Entry 7W79 (X-ray diffraction, 3.10 A resolution); this record covers chains A and B.

Chain A:
Name: Putative ABC transport system, ATP-binding protein
Organism: Corynebacterium diphtheriae NCTC 13129
UniProtKB: Q6NEF2 (Q6NEF2_CORDI); numbering as in UniProt (aligned over 1-221)
Sequence (221 residues; numbered 1 to 221; the number before each row is that of its first residue):
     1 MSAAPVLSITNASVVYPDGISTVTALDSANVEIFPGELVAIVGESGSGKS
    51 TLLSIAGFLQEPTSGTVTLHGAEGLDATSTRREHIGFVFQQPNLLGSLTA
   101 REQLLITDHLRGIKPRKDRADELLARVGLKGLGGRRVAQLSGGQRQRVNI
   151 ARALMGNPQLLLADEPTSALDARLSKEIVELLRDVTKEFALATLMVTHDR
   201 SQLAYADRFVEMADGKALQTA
Disordered / not traced: 1-2, 219-221
Metal / ion sites: Mn2+ site 1 near E32 (its only coordinating residue here); Mn2+ site 2: S50, Q90 (together with ATP); Mn2+ site 3: E165, A169
Residues lining bound ligands: ATP (adenosine-5'-triphosphate): Y16, V23, A25, E44, S45, G46, S47, G48, K49, S50, T51, Q90, R135, A138, Q139, S141, G142, G143, Q144, E165, A169, H198
Reported in the primary citation:
  - mutagenesis - K49A (3 h), G143A (3 h), E165Q (3 h): decreased growth in response to heme
  - mutagenesis - K49A, G143A, E165Q: abolished catalytic activity
  - mutagenesis - K49A: decreased binding to ATP

Chain B:
Name: Putative ABC transport system integral membrane protein
Organism: Corynebacterium diphtheriae NCTC 13129
UniProtKB: Q6NEF1 (Q6NEF1_CORDI); residue numbers follow UniProt; this construct covers 1-344
Sequence (344 residues; each row starts with the number of its first residue):
     1 MFLGIRDIRAAAGRFALIASVVGLITLLIVMLTGLTQGLGKQNTSAIEAL
    51 APHSVVFTTAGGSSPEFTSSEISEQQAERWKDSTPLGVSQTRIESDQNAN
   101 TTAVMGLPEGTPLPDSVGGFIEQGALLPAELADFLHVRAGDHITLGGATV
   151 TVAGTVKTENYSHTPVVWVDTATWQLVSHTKAVGTVLLLNQEPTIQPQDN
   201 EVVTDLKGAFQAMPAYKSERSSLLSMQAFLYIISALVTVAFLTVWTLQRT
   251 RDIAVLAALGASKRYLLIDALGQAAIILAAGVALGAGIGALLGWLIAGSV
   301 PFSLGWVSVLGPALGIWLLGLIGATIAVRNVTKVDPQIALGATA
Reported in the primary citation:
  - mutagenesis - E219A, E219Q: decreased catalytic activity on heme
  - mutagenesis - E219A, E219Q: decreased binding to heme

Interface between chain A and chain B:
Pairs across the interface (46; chain A residue first):
  Y16(A) with Q337(B)
  S54(A) with Q337(B)
  L59(A) with A258(B), hydrophobic; D335(B); P336(B); Q337(B), hydrogen bond (backbone-backbone)
  Q60(A) with Q337(B)
  E61(A) with D335(B)
  T78(A) with G260(B); A261(B)
  R81(A) with A257(B), hydrogen bond (side chain-backbone); A258(B), hydrogen bond (side chain-backbone); L259(B); P336(B)
  R82(A) with L259(B); G260(B), hydrogen bond (side chain-backbone)
  F87(A) with A258(B)
  F89(A) with A258(B), hydrophobic; L259(B), hydrophobic
  Q91(A) with T343(B)
  N93(A) with R251(B); V255(B)
  L94(A) with R251(B), hydrogen bond (backbone-side chain)
  L95(A) with L3(B), hydrophobic; D252(B); V255(B), hydrophobic; L256(B), hydrophobic
  S97(A) with L3(B); D7(B), hydrogen bond; R9(B), hydrogen bond (backbone-side chain); A10(B)
  L98(A) with L3(B), hydrophobic; R6(B)
  E102(A) with R6(B), salt bridge; R9(B), salt bridge
  L105(A) with F2(B), hydrophobic
  I106(A) with F2(B), hydrophobic; L3(B), hydrophobic; L256(B), hydrophobic
  H109(A) with M1(B); F2(B); Y265(B), hydrogen bond
  L110(A) with A261(B); Y265(B), hydrophobic
  R136(A) with A10(B)
  R152(A) with L259(B)
Interface residues without a listed pair, chain A (28 interface residues in all): F58, G96, T99, T107, P115
Interface residues without a listed pair, chain B (23 interface residues in all): S262, L340

Overview:
28 residues of chain A and 23 residues of chain B are in contact; the contacts include 8 hydrogen bonds and 2
salt bridges. Polar pairs include E102(A)-R6(B), E102(A)-R9(B) and R81(A)-A257(B). The paper reports that
K49A, G143A and E165Q of chain A reduce growth in response to heme; K49A, G143A and E165Q of chain A abolish
catalytic activity.
Chain A is Putative ABC transport system, ATP-binding protein and chain B is Putative ABC transport system
integral membrane protein, both from Corynebacterium diphtheriae NCTC 13129; the structure, Heme exporter
HrtBA in complex with Mn-AMPPNP, was determined by X-ray diffraction together with 7W78, 7W7A, 7W7B, 7W7C and
7W7D from the same study.
